PDB entry 7NKQ | electron microscopy, 2.98 A resolution | chains A and d of the 8 polymer chains in the assembly

[Chain A]
Name: ATP synthase subunit alpha
Source organism: Mycolicibacterium smegmatis MC2 155
Notes: EC 7.1.2.2
Reference sequence: A0R202 (ATPA_MYCS2); residues 1-548 here = UniProt positions 1-548
Sequence (548 residues; numbered 1 to 548; the number before each row is that of its first residue):
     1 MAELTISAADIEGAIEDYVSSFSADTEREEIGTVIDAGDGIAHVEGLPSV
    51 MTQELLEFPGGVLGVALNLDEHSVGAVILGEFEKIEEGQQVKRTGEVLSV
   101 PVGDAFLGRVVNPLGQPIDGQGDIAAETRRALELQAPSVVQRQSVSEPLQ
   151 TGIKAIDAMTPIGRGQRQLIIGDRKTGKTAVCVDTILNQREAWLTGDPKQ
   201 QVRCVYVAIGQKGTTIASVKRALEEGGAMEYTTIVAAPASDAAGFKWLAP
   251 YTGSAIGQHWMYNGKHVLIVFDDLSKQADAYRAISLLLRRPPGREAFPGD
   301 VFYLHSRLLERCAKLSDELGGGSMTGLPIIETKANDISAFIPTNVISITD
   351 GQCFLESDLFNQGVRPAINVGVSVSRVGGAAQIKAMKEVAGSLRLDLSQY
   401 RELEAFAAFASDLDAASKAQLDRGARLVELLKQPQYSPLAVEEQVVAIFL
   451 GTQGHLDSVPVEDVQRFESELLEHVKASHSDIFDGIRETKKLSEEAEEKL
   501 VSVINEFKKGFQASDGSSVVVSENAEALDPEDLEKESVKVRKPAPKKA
Unresolved in the structure: 1-4, 38-41, 98-110, 126-548
Swiss-Prot annotation at these positions:
  - binding site (ATP): Gly-172 to Thr-179
  - site: Ser-373 (Required for activity)

[Chain d]
Name: ATP synthase subunit b-delta
Source organism: Mycolicibacterium smegmatis MC2 155
Reference sequence: A0R203 (ATPFD_MYCS2); numbering as in UniProt (aligned over 1-445)
Sequence (445 residues; row label = number of the first residue in the row):
     1 MSIFIGQLIGFAVIAFIIVKWVVPPVRTLMRNQQEAVRAALAESAEAAKK
    51 LADADAMHAKALADAKAESEKVTEEAKQDSERIAAQLSEQAGSEAERIKA
   101 QGAQQIQLMRQQLIRQLRTGLGAEAVNKAAEIVRAHVADPQAQSATVDRF
   151 LSELEQMAPSSVVIDTAATSRLRAASRQSLAALVEKFDSVAGGLDADGLT
   201 NLADELASVAKLLLSETALNKHLAEPTDDSAPKVRLLERLLSDKVSATTL
   251 DLLRTAVSNRWSTESNLIDAVEHTARLALLKRAEIAGEVDEVEEQLFRFG
   301 RVLDAEPRLSALLSDYTTPAEGRVALLDKALTGRPGVNQTAAALLSQTVG
   351 LLRGERADEAVIDLAELAVSRRGEVVAHVSAAAELSDAQRTRLTEVLSRI
   401 YGRPVSVQLHVDPELLGGLSITVGDEVIDGSIASRLAAAQTGLPD
Unresolved in the structure: 1-108, 163-168, 445

[How chain A and chain d interact]
Residue-residue contacts - 42 pairs, chain A then chain d:
  Thr-5(A) / Arg-110(d)  hydrogen bond (backbone-side chain)
  Ile-6(A) / Arg-110(d)
  Ile-6(A) / Leu-113(d)  hydrophobic
  Ile-6(A) / Ile-114(d)  hydrophobic
  Ile-11(A) / Ile-114(d)  hydrophobic
  Ile-11(A) / Leu-117(d)  hydrophobic
  Ile-11(A) / Arg-118(d)  hydrogen bond (backbone-side chain)
  Ala-14(A) / Arg-118(d)
  Ile-15(A) / Arg-118(d)
  Ile-15(A) / Leu-121(d)  hydrophobic
  Ile-15(A) / Pro-444(d)
  Tyr-18(A) / Ala-439(d)  hydrogen bond (side chain-backbone)
  Tyr-18(A) / Gly-442(d)  hydrogen bond (side chain-backbone)
  Tyr-18(A) / Leu-443(d)
  Phe-22(A) / Arg-435(d)
  Phe-22(A) / Ala-438(d)
  Phe-22(A) / Ala-439(d)  hydrophobic
  Ala-24(A) / Arg-435(d)
  Thr-26(A) / Phe-150(d)
  Thr-26(A) / Glu-153(d)
  Thr-26(A) / Met-157(d)
  Thr-26(A) / Asp-429(d)
  Thr-26(A) / Gly-430(d)
  Glu-27(A) / Val-427(d)
  Arg-28(A) / Met-157(d)
  Arg-28(A) / Ala-158(d)  hydrogen bond (side chain-backbone)
  Arg-28(A) / Pro-159(d)
  Arg-28(A) / Ser-160(d)
  Arg-28(A) / Glu-426(d)  salt bridge
  Arg-28(A) / Val-427(d)
  Glu-29(A) / Glu-426(d)
  Glu-29(A) / Val-427(d)  hydrogen bond (backbone-backbone)
  Glu-30(A) / Asp-425(d)
  Ile-31(A) / Asp-425(d)  hydrogen bond (backbone-backbone)
  Ile-31(A) / Val-427(d)  hydrophobic
  Gly-46(A) / Asp-425(d)
  Leu-47(A) / Asp-425(d)  hydrogen bond (backbone-side chain)
  Pro-48(A) / Asp-425(d)
  Glu-71(A) / Arg-173(d)  salt bridge
  Gly-120(A) / Arg-115(d)  hydrogen bond (backbone-side chain)
  Gln-121(A) / Arg-115(d)
  Gly-122(A) / Arg-115(d)
Also at the interface, not in a pair above, chain A (24 interface residues in all): Asp-25, Gly-32, Gln-90
Also at the interface, not in a pair above, chain d (28 interface residues in all): Gly-122, Tyr-401, Ile-428

[Overview]
Chain A and chain d form an interface of 24 and 28 residues respectively, with 9 hydrogen bonds and 2 salt
bridges. Among the polar pairs are Arg-28(A)/Glu-426(d), Glu-71(A)/Arg-173(d) and Thr-5(A)/Arg-110(d). UniProt
lists 8 ATP-binding residues on chain A.
Here chain A is ATP synthase subunit alpha and chain d is ATP synthase subunit b-delta, both from
Mycolicibacterium smegmatis MC2 155. Entry 7NKQ (Mycobacterium smegmatis ATP synthase b-delta state 3) was
determined by electron microscopy together with 7NJK, 7NJL, 7NJM, 7NJN, 7NJO, 7NJP and 20 further entries from
the same study.
